7SY7 - chains B and C of the 4 polymer chains in the assembly; structure by electron microscopy, 2.81 A resolution.

[Chain B (and C)]
Name: Spike glycoprotein
Source organism: Severe acute respiratory syndrome coronavirus 2
Notes: chain C of this document is another copy of the same molecule, construct and numbering; everything in this record applies to it too
UniProt: P0DTC2 (SPIKE_SARS2); numbering as in UniProt (aligned over 1-1208)
Chain sequence (1288 residues; numbered 1 to 1288; the number before each row is that of its first residue):
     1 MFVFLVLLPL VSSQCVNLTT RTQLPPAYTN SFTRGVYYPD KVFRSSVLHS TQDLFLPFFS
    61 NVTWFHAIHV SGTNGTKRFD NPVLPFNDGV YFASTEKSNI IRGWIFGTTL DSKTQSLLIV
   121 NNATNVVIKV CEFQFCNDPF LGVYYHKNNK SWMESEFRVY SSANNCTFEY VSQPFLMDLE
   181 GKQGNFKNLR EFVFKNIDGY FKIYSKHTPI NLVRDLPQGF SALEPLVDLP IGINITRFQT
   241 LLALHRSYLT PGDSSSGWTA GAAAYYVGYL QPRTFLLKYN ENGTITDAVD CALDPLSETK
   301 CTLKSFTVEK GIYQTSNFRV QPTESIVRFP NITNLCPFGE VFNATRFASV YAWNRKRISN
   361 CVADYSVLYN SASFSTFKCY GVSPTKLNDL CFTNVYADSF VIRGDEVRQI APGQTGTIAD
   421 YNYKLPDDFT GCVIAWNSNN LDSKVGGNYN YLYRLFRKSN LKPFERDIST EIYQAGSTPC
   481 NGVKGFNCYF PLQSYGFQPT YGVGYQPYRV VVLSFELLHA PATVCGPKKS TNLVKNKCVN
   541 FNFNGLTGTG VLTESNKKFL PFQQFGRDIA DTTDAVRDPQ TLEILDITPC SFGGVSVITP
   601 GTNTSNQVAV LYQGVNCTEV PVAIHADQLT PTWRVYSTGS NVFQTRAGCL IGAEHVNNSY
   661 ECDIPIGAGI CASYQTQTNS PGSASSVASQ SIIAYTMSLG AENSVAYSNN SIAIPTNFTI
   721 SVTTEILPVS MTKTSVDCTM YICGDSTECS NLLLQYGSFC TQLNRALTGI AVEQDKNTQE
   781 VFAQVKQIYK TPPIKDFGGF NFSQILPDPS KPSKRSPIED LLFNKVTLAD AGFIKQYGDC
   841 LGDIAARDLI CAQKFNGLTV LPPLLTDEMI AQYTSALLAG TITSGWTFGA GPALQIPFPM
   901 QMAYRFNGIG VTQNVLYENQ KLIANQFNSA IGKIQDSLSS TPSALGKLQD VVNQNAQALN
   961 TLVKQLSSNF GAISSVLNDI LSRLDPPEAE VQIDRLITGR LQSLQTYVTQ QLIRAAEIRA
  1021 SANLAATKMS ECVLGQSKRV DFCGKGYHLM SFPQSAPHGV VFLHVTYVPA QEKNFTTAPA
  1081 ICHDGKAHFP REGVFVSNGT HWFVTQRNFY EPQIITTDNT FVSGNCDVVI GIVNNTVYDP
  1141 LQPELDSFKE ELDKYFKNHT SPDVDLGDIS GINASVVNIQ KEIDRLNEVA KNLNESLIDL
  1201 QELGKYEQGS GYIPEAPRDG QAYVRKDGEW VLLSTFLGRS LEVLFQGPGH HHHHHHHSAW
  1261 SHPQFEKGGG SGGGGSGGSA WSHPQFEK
Not modelled in the structure: 1-13, 70-76, 146-152, 177-184, 248-256, 621-640, 676-690, 828-855, 1148-1288
Differences from the reference sequence: engineered mutation Thr-417 (Lys in P0DTC2), Lys-484 (Glu in P0DTC2), Tyr-501 (Asn in P0DTC2), Gly-614 (Asp in P0DTC2); conflict Gly-682 (Arg in P0DTC2), Ser-683 (Arg in P0DTC2), Ser-685 (Arg in P0DTC2), Pro-817 (Phe in P0DTC2), Pro-892 (Ala in P0DTC2), Pro-899 (Ala in P0DTC2), Pro-942 (Ala in P0DTC2), Pro-986 (Lys in P0DTC2), Pro-987 (Val in P0DTC2); expression tag (1209-1288)
Disulfides: Cys-15/Cys-136, Cys-131/Cys-166, Cys-291/Cys-301, Cys-336/Cys-361, Cys-379/Cys-432, Cys-391/Cys-525, Cys-480/Cys-488, Cys-538/Cys-590, Cys-617/Cys-649, Cys-662/Cys-671, Cys-738/Cys-760, Cys-743/Cys-749, Cys-1032/Cys-1043, Cys-1082/Cys-1126
Covalently attached groups: N-acetylglucosamine (NAG) linked to Asn-17, Asn-61, Asn-122, Asn-165, Asn-234, Asn-282, Asn-331, Asn-343, Asn-709, Asn-717, Asn-801, Asn-1074, Asn-1098, Asn-1134
UniProt features mapped onto this chain:
  - region: Asn-280 to Cys-301 (Putative superantigen), Arg-403 to Asp-405 (Integrin-binding motif), Asn-448 to Phe-456 (Immunodominant HLA epitope recognized by the CD8+), Pro-681, Ala-684 (Putative superantigen), Ser-816 to Tyr-837 (Fusion peptide 1), Lys-835 to Phe-855 (Fusion peptide 2), Asp-1163 to Glu-1202 (Heptad repeat 2)
  - site: Arg-815, Ser-816 (Cleavage)
  - glycosylation: Asn-17 (N-linked (GlcNAc...) (complex) asparagine), Asn-61 (N-linked (GlcNAc...) (hybrid) asparagine), Asn-74 (N-linked (GlcNAc...) (complex) asparagine), Asn-122 (N-linked (GlcNAc...) (hybrid) asparagine), Asn-149 (N-linked (GlcNAc...) (complex) asparagine), Asn-165 (N-linked (GlcNAc...) (complex) asparagine), Asn-234 (N-linked (GlcNAc...) (high mannose) asparagine), Asn-282 (N-linked (GlcNAc...) (complex) asparagine), Thr-323 (O-linked (GalNAc) threonine), Ser-325 (O-linked (HexNAc...) serine), Asn-331 (N-linked (GlcNAc...) (complex) asparagine), Asn-343 (N-linked (GlcNAc...) (complex) asparagine), Asn-603 (N-linked (GlcNAc...) (hybrid) asparagine), Asn-616 (N-linked (GlcNAc...) (complex) asparagine), Asn-657 (N-linked (GlcNAc...) (complex) asparagine), Thr-676 (O-linked (GlcNAc...) threonine), Thr-678 (O-linked (GlcNAc...) threonine), Asn-709 (N-linked (GlcNAc...) (high mannose) asparagine), Asn-717 (N-linked (GlcNAc...) (hybrid) asparagine), Asn-801 (N-linked (GlcNAc...) (hybrid) asparagine) and 6 more in UniProt
  - natural variant: Leu-5 (L5F: In strain: Iota/B.1.526), Ser-13 (S13I: In strain: Epsilon/B.1.427/B.1.429), Leu-18 (L18F: In strain: Beta/B.1.351, Gamma/P.1 and 1 more), Thr-19 (T19I: In strain: Omicron/BQ.1.1, Omicron/XBB.1.5 and 1 more; T19R: In strain: Delta/B.1.617.2, Omicron/BA.2 and 4 more), Thr-20 (T20N: In strain: Gamma/P.1), Leu-24 to Ala-27 (sequence variant, change not given here; In strain: Omicron/BA.2, Omicron/BA.2.12.1 and 6 more), Pro-26 (P26S: In strain: Gamma/P.1), Gln-52 (Q52H: In strain: Omicron/EG.5.1), Ala-67 (A67V: In strain: Eta/B.1.525, Omicron/BA.1), His-69 to Val-70 (deletion: In strain: Alpha/B.1.1.7, Eta/B.1.525 and 5 more), Gly-75 (G75V: In strain: Lambda/C.37), Thr-76 (T76I: In strain: Lambda/C.37), 82 further natural variant entries in UniProt
  - mutagenesis: His-69 to Val-70 (Increased incorporation of cleaved spike into virions), Asn-121 (N121Q: Partial loss of biliverdin affinity), Arg-190 (R190K: Partial loss of biliverdin affinity), Asn-234 (N234Q: Increased resistance to neutralizing antibodies), Asn-331 (N331Q: Reduced viral infectivity), Asn-343 (N343Q: Reduced viral infectivity), Leu-452 (L452R: Increased resistance to neutralizing antibodies. Decreases HLA binding to NF9 epitope. Increased binding affinity to human ACE2), Tyr-453 (Y453F: Decreased HLA binding to NF9 epitope. Increased binding affinity to human ACE2), Ala-475 (A475V: Increased resistance to neutralizing antibodies), Val-483 (V483A: Increased resistance to neutralizing antibodies), Phe-490 (F490L: Increased resistance to neutralizing antibodies and human covalescent sera neutralization), Gln-493 (Q493N: Reduced host ACE2-binding affinity in vitro; Q493Y: Reduced host ACE2-binding affinity in vitro), 9 further mutagenesis entries in UniProt
From the paper describing this entry:
  - mutagenesis - L452R: increased binding to Processed angiotensin-converting enzyme 2
  - mutagenesis - L452R: decreased binding to S2M11

[Chain B / chain C interface]
Pairs across the interface (162):
  Arg-319(B) with Asp-737(C), salt bridge; Met-740(C), hydrogen bond; Gly-744(C)
  Arg-357(B) with Cys-166(C), hydrogen bond (side chain-backbone); Thr-167(C), hydrogen bond (side chain-backbone); Phe-168(C)
  Ser-359(B) with Thr-167(C)
  Asn-360(B) with Phe-168(C); Glu-169(C), hydrogen bond (side chain-backbone)
  Pro-521(B) with Gly-199(C); Tyr-200(C), hydrophobic; Pro-230(C), hydrophobic; Gly-232(C)
  Asn-540(B) with Asp-745(C)
  Thr-547(B) with Asn-978(C)
  Thr-549(B) with Asp-745(C), hydrogen bond
  Phe-559(B) with Phe-43(C), hydrophobic
  Leu-560(B) with Asn-282(C)
  Phe-562(B) with Tyr-38(C); Lys-41(C); Glu-224(C); Pro-225(C), hydrophobic
  Gln-563(B) with Lys-41(C); Val-42(C), hydrogen bond (side chain-backbone); Phe-43(C); Gly-283(C)
  Gln-564(B) with Lys-41(C), hydrogen bond (backbone-backbone)
  Phe-565(B) with Lys-41(C); Val-42(C); Phe-43(C), hydrogen bond (backbone-backbone)
  Gly-566(B) with Phe-43(C)
  Arg-567(B) with Val-42(C); Phe-43(C), hydrogen bond (backbone-backbone)
  Ile-569(B) with Val-47(C), hydrophobic; Lys-964(C)
  Ala-570(B) with Val-963(C), hydrophobic; Lys-964(C)
  Asp-571(B) with His-49(C); Lys-964(C), salt bridge
  Thr-572(B) with Asn-856(C); Val-963(C)
  Phe-592(B) with Met-740(C), hydrophobic; Gly-857(C); Leu-858(C); Thr-859(C)
  Gln-613(B) with Leu-861(C)
  Arg-646(B) with Thr-866(C)
  Ala-647(B) with Pro-862(C), hydrophobic
  Pro-665(B) with Leu-864(C), hydrophobic
  Gly-667(B) with Leu-864(C)
  Ala-668(B) with Pro-863(C), hydrogen bond (backbone-backbone); Leu-864(C); Thr-866(C)
  Gly-669(B) with Leu-864(C), hydrogen bond (backbone-backbone); Thr-866(C); Met-869(C)
  Met-697(B) with Leu-864(C); Leu-865(C), hydrophobic; Met-869(C), hydrophobic
  Leu-699(B) with Ile-788(C), hydrophobic; Met-869(C); Gln-872(C); Tyr-873(C)
  Gly-700(B) with Lys-786(C); Ile-788(C)
  Ala-701(B) with Lys-786(C), hydrogen bond (backbone-backbone); Gln-787(C); Ile-788(C), hydrogen bond (backbone-backbone)
  Glu-702(B) with Ile-788(C); Lys-790(C), salt bridge
  Asn-703(B) with Gln-787(C), hydrogen bond; Ile-788(C), hydrogen bond (backbone-backbone); Tyr-789(C); Lys-790(C)
  Val-705(B) with Tyr-789(C), hydrophobic; Thr-883(C); Ala-893(C), hydrophobic; Gln-895(C)
  Ala-706(B) with Gln-895(C)
  Tyr-707(B) with Pro-792(C), hydrophobic; Asp-796(C); Phe-797(C); Thr-883(C); Ile-896(C); Pro-897(C), hydrophobic; Phe-898(C), hydrogen bond (side chain-backbone)
  Ser-708(B) with Pro-897(C)
  Asn-709(B) with Asp-796(C); Pro-897(C)
  Ser-711(B) with Gln-895(C); Pro-897(C)
  Ile-712(B) with Gln-895(C); Ile-896(C), hydrophobic
  Ala-713(B) with Leu-894(C); Gln-895(C), hydrogen bond (backbone-backbone)
  Pro-715(B) with Leu-894(C), hydrophobic
  Gln-957(B) with Arg-765(C), hydrogen bond
  Thr-961(B) with Ser-758(C); Gln-762(C), hydrogen bond
  Gln-965(B) with Tyr-756(C), hydrogen bond (side chain-backbone); Gly-757(C); Ser-758(C), hydrogen bond (side chain-backbone); Phe-759(C)
  Ser-968(B) with Gln-755(C); Tyr-756(C); Gly-757(C)
  Asn-969(B) with Gln-755(C), hydrogen bond
  Phe-970(B) with Gln-755(C), hydrogen bond (backbone-backbone); Tyr-756(C), hydrophobic
  Gly-971(B) with Gln-755(C)
  Asp-985(B) with Thr-415(C)
  Pro-987(B) with Gly-413(C)
  Arg-995(B) with Tyr-756(C); Asp-994(C), salt bridge
  Gln-1002(B) with Phe-759(C); Leu-1001(C)
  Ser-1003(B) with Phe-759(C)
  Thr-1006(B) with Gln-1005(C), hydrogen bond
  Thr-1009(B) with Thr-1009(C)
  Gln-1010(B) with Leu-1012(C)
  Ile-1013(B) with Leu-1012(C), hydrophobic
  Glu-1017(B) with Arg-1019(C)
  Arg-1039(B) with Thr-1027(C); Glu-1031(C), salt bridge; Arg-1039(C)
  Val-1040(B) with Ser-1030(C); Glu-1031(C); Leu-1034(C); Gly-1035(C)
  Asp-1041(B) with Gln-784(C); Gly-889(C); Ser-1030(C); Leu-1034(C)
  Lys-1045(B) with Gly-889(C), hydrogen bond (side chain-backbone)
  Gly-1046(B) with Ala-890(C)
  Tyr-1047(B) with Trp-886(C); Ala-890(C)
  Pro-1069(B) with Ala-890(C); Pro-892(C)
  Glu-1072(B) with Pro-892(C); Leu-894(C)
  Asn-1074(B) with Gln-895(C), hydrogen bond
  Thr-1077(B) with Pro-897(C); Met-900(C), hydrogen bond
  Ala-1078(B) with Met-900(C)
  Pro-1079(B) with Tyr-917(C), hydrophobic
  Phe-1089(B) with Asn-914(C); Tyr-917(C), hydrophobic
  Pro-1090(B) with Gln-913(C)
  Val-1094(B) with Met-900(C), hydrophobic; Tyr-904(C)
  Arg-1107(B) with Tyr-904(C); Asn-907(C), hydrogen bond; Gln-913(C)
  Phe-1121(B) with Asn-914(C)
  Ser-1123(B) with Asn-914(C), hydrogen bond; Glu-918(C), hydrogen bond; Glu-1111(C)
  Val-1128(B) with Glu-918(C)
  Val-1129(B) with Tyr-917(C), hydrophobic
  Leu-1141(B) with Leu-1141(C), hydrophobic; Glu-1144(C)
Also at the interface, not in a pair above, chain B (98 interface residues in all): Asn-317, Asn-394, Ala-520, Thr-523, Lys-557, Lys-558, Ile-666, Ile-670, Cys-671, Ser-704, Asn-710, Pro-986, Gly-999, Phe-1042, Val-1068, Ile-1130, Leu-1145
Also at the interface, not in a pair above, chain C (101 interface residues in all): Arg-44, Asp-198, Ile-231, Tyr-279, Asp-427, Glu-773, Ile-882, Thr-887, Gly-891, Thr-912, Gln-920, Asn-960

[Summary]
Chain B and chain C form an interface of 98 and 101 residues respectively, with 30 hydrogen bonds and 5 salt
bridges. Polar contacts include Arg-319(B)/Asp-737(C), Asp-571(B)/Lys-964(C) and Glu-702(B)/Lys-790(C). The
paper reports that L452R of chain B increases binding to Processed angiotensin-converting enzyme 2; L452R of
chain B reduces binding to S2M11.
Both chains are Spike glycoprotein (Severe acute respiratory syndrome coronavirus 2). Entry 7SY7 (Cryo-EM
structure of the SARS-CoV-2 D614G,N501Y,E484K,K417T mutant spike protein ectodomain bound to human ACE2
ectodomain (global ...) was determined by electron microscopy together with 7SXX, 7SXY, 7SXZ, 7SY0, 7SY1, 7SY2
and 5 further entries from the same study.
